6HJZ - chains A and B of the 5 polymer chains in the assembly; structure by X-ray diffraction, 2.50 A resolution.

Chain A (and B):
Name: Proton-gated ion channel
From: Gloeobacter violaceus (strain PCC 7421)
Notes: chain B of this document is another copy of the same molecule, construct and numbering; everything in this record applies to it too
UniProt: Q7NDN8 (GLIC_GLOVI); residues 1-317 here correspond to UniProt positions 43-359 (UniProt number = residue number + 42)
Chain sequence (317 residues; each row starts with the number of its first residue):
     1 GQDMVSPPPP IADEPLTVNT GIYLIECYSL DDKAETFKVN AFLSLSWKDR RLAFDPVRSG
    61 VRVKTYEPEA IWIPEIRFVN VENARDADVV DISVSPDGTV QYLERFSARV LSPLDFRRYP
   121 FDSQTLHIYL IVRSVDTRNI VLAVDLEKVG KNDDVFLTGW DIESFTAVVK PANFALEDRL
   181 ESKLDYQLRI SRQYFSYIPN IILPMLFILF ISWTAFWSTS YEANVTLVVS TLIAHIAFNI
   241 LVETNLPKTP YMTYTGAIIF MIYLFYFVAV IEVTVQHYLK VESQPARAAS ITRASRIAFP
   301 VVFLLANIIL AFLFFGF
Not modelled in the structure: 1-4, 316-317
Metal / ion sites: Na+ near I71 (its only coordinating residue here)
Ligand contacts:
  - diundecyl phosphatidyl choline (PLC), molecule 1: R118, F121, Y194, I198, I202, L203, L206, Y254, I258, N307, F315
  - diundecyl phosphatidyl choline (PLC), molecule 2: F210, W213, T214, W217
  - diundecyl phosphatidyl choline (PLC), molecule 3: F267, I271, T274, V275, Y278
  - succinic acid (SIN), molecule 1: Y23, I25, F42, R105, N152
  - succinic acid (SIN), molecule 2: L45, I73, P74, E75, I76, R77, R85, Y102, E104
  - succinic acid (SIN), molecule 3: R77, V79, I131, F174, L176, E181
Reported in the primary citation:
  - binding site for succinic acid: P74, R77, R85, Y102, R105, N152, E181
  - contacts within the chain: R85-E104 (salt bridge)

Interface between chain A and chain B:
Contacting residue pairs (75; chain A residue first):
  Y23(A) - L176(B)
  Y23(A) - E177(B)
  I25(A) - V79(B)
  E26(A) - V79(B)
  E26(A) - N80(B)
  E26(A) - V81(B)
  E26(A) - L111(B)
  Y28(A) - E82(B)  hydrogen bond (side chain-backbone)
  N40(A) - V81(B)  hydrogen bond (side chain-backbone)
  N40(A) - E82(B)  hydrogen bond (side chain-backbone)
  F42(A) - L176(B)  hydrophobic
  F42(A) - E181(B)
  S44(A) - E177(B)
  V63(A) - D136(B)
  D88(A) - A84(B)
  V89(A) - E75(B)
  V90(A) - E75(B)
  V90(A) - R77(B)
  D91(A) - R179(B)  salt bridge
  S93(A) - R179(B)  hydrogen bond
  L103(A) - R133(B)
  L103(A) - E177(B)
  R105(A) - R77(B)
  R105(A) - F78(B)  hydrogen bond (side chain-backbone)
  R105(A) - V79(B)  hydrogen bond (side chain-backbone)
  S107(A) - E82(B)
  S107(A) - N83(B)  hydrogen bond
  K148(A) - E177(B)
  K148(A) - D178(B)  salt bridge
  F156(A) - E35(B)
  F156(A) - L111(B)  hydrophobic
  F156(A) - P113(B)
  T158(A) - E35(B)
  Q193(A) - P250(B)
  F195(A) - T249(B)
  F195(A) - P250(B)
  F195(A) - Y251(B)
  F195(A) - M252(B)  hydrophobic
  S196(A) - K248(B)
  S196(A) - T249(B)
  Y197(A) - K248(B)  hydrogen bond
  P199(A) - M252(B)  hydrophobic
  P199(A) - F260(B)
  N200(A) - E243(B)
  I201(A) - E243(B)
  L203(A) - F260(B)  hydrophobic
  P204(A) - Y263(B)
  F207(A) - F260(B)  hydrophobic
  F207(A) - Y263(B)  hydrophobic
  F207(A) - L264(B)  hydrophobic
  I208(A) - L232(B)  hydrophobic
  I208(A) - I236(B)  hydrophobic
  F210(A) - F267(B)  hydrophobic
  I211(A) - L232(B)  hydrophobic
  I211(A) - F267(B)  hydrophobic
  I211(A) - V270(B)  hydrophobic
  T214(A) - V270(B)
  T214(A) - T274(B)
  W217(A) - T274(B)
  W217(A) - Y278(B)
  S218(A) - Y221(B)
  S220(A) - E222(B)  hydrogen bond
  A223(A) - Y221(B)  hydrophobic
  A223(A) - V225(B)
  T226(A) - V225(B)
  L227(A) - Y221(B)
  L227(A) - V225(B)  hydrophobic
  S230(A) - V229(B)
  S230(A) - I233(B)
  A234(A) - I236(B)  hydrophobic
  F238(A) - I236(B)  hydrophobic
  L241(A) - I240(B)  hydrophobic
  L241(A) - E243(B)
  N245(A) - K248(B)
  R296(A) - Y278(B)
Interface residues without a listed pair, chain A (49 interface residues in all): D86, Y119, G159, T219
Interface residues without a listed pair, chain B (46 interface residues in all): K33, T226, N239, P247, H277, V281

Summary:
49 residues of chain A face 46 of chain B across their interface, with 9 hydrogen bonds and 2 salt bridges.
Among the polar pairs are D91(A)-R179(B), K148(A)-D178(B) and Y28(A)-E82(B). The paper reports a binding site
for succinic acid at P74(A), R77(A) and R85(A) among others; contacts within the chain involving R85(A) and
E104(A).
Chain A and chain B are both Proton-gated ion channel (Gloeobacter violaceus (strain PCC 7421)); the
structure, Xray structure of GLIC in complex with succinate, was determined by X-ray diffraction (same
publication as 6HPP, 6HJA, 6HJB, 6HJI and 6HJ3).
